4MCY - chains A and B of the 3 polymer chains in the assembly; structure by X-ray diffraction, 2.30 A resolution.

== Chain A ==
Protein: HLA class II histocompatibility antigen, DR alpha chain
Source organism: Homo sapiens
Notes: fragment: Extracellular Domain
UniProt: P01903 (DRA_HUMAN); residues 1-181 here correspond to UniProt positions 26-206 (UniProt number = residue number + 25)
Amino-acid sequence (189 residues; row label = number of the first residue in the row):
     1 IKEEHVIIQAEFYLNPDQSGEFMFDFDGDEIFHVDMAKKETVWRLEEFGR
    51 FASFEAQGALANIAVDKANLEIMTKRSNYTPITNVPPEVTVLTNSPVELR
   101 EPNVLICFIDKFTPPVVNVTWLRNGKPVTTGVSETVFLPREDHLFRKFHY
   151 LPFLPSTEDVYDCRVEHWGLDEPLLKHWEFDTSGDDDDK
Unresolved in the structure: 1-2, 182-189
Construct notes: expression tag (182-189)
Swiss-Prot annotation at these positions:
  - region: Glu179 to Asp181 (Connecting peptide)
  - site: Gln9 (Self- and pathogen-derived peptide antigen), Gly49 (Self-peptide antigen), Phe51 (Self- and pathogen-derived peptide antigen), Ala52 (Self-peptide antigen), Ser53 (Self- and pathogen-derived peptide antigen), Glu55 (Pathogen-derived peptide antigen), Asn62 (Self- and pathogen-derived peptide antigen), Asn69 (Pathogen-derived peptide antigen), Arg76 (Self- and pathogen-derived peptide antigen)
  - glycosylation (N-linked (GlcNAc...) asparagine): Asn78, Asn118
Cystine bridges: Cys107-Cys163
Covalent attachments: N-acetylglucosamine (NAG) linked to Asn78, Asn118

== Chain B ==
Protein: HLA class II histocompatibility antigen, DRB1-4 beta chain
Source organism: Homo sapiens
Notes: fragment: Extracellular Domain
UniProt: P13760 (2B14_HUMAN); residues 1-190 here correspond to UniProt positions 30-219 (UniProt number = residue number + 29)
Amino-acid sequence (200 residues; row label = number of the first residue in the row; numbers below 1 keep their minus sign (Gly-1 is residue -1)):
    -1 GSGDTRPRFLEQVKHECHFFNGTERVRFLDRYFYHQEEYVRFDSDVGEYR
    49 AVTELGRPDAEYWNSQKDLLEQKRAAVDTYCRHNYGVGESFTVQRRVYPE
    99 VTVYPAKTQPLQHHNLLVCSVNGFYPGSIEVRWFRNGQEEKTGVVSTGLI
   149 QNGDWTFQTLVMLETVPRSGEVYTCQVEHPSLTSPLTVEWRATGGDDDDK
Unresolved in the structure: -1 to 1, 191-198
Construct notes: expression tag (-1 to 0, 191-198)
Cystine bridges: Cys15-Cys79, Cys117-Cys173
Covalent attachments: N-acetylglucosamine (NAG) linked to Asn19
What the authors report for this chain:
  - contacts within the chain: Val11-His13 (hydrophobic contact), Phe26-Ala74, Asp28-Lys71 (salt bridge)
  - specificity-determining residues: Lys71

== Chain A / chain B interface ==
Contacting residue pairs (118; chain A residue first):
  Glu3(A) - His16(B)  salt bridge
  Glu3(A) - Phe17(B)
  Glu3(A) - Phe18(B)
  Glu4(A) - Phe17(B)  hydrogen bond (backbone-backbone)
  Glu4(A) - Asn19(B)
  Glu4(A) - Gly20(B)  hydrogen bond (side chain-backbone)
  His5(A) - Cys15(B)
  His5(A) - His16(B)
  His5(A) - Phe17(B)  hydrogen bond (backbone-backbone)
  His5(A) - Val91(B)
  Val6(A) - Cys15(B)
  Val6(A) - His16(B)
  Ile7(A) - His13(B)
  Ile7(A) - Glu14(B)
  Ile7(A) - Cys15(B)  hydrogen bond (backbone-backbone)
  Ile7(A) - Phe17(B)  hydrophobic
  Ile8(A) - His13(B)
  Ile8(A) - Glu14(B)
  Gln9(A) - Val11(B)
  Gln9(A) - Lys12(B)
  Gln9(A) - His13(B)  hydrogen bond (backbone-backbone)
  Gln9(A) - Tyr78(B)  hydrogen bond
  Ala10(A) - Val11(B)
  Glu11(A) - Gln10(B)
  Glu11(A) - Val11(B)  hydrogen bond (backbone-backbone)
  Glu11(A) - His13(B)  salt bridge
  Phe12(A) - Leu8(B)  hydrophobic
  Phe12(A) - Glu9(B)
  Tyr13(A) - Phe7(B)
  Tyr13(A) - Leu8(B)
  Tyr13(A) - Glu9(B)  hydrogen bond (backbone-backbone)
  Leu14(A) - Arg6(B)
  Leu14(A) - Phe7(B)
  Leu14(A) - Leu8(B)  hydrophobic
  Asn15(A) - Arg6(B)
  Asn15(A) - Phe7(B)  hydrogen bond (backbone-backbone)
  Pro16(A) - Arg4(B)
  Pro16(A) - Pro5(B)
  Pro16(A) - Arg6(B)
  Asp17(A) - Arg6(B)  salt bridge
  Phe24(A) - Tyr78(B)
  Phe24(A) - Asn82(B)
  Phe26(A) - Thr90(B)
  Phe26(A) - Val91(B)
  Phe26(A) - Tyr123(B)
  Phe26(A) - Trp153(B)  hydrophobic
  Asp27(A) - Gln149(B)
  Gly28(A) - Gln149(B)
  Asp29(A) - Tyr123(B)
  Asp29(A) - Gln149(B)  hydrogen bond
  Asp29(A) - Trp153(B)  hydrogen bond (side chain-backbone)
  Glu30(A) - Trp153(B)  hydrogen bond (backbone-side chain)
  Arg44(A) - Gly151(B)  hydrogen bond (side chain-backbone)
  Arg44(A) - Asp152(B)
  Arg44(A) - Trp153(B)
  Leu45(A) - Arg93(B)
  Leu45(A) - Trp153(B)  hydrophobic
  Phe48(A) - Phe89(B)  hydrophobic
  Phe48(A) - Trp153(B)
  Phe51(A) - Ser88(B)
  Phe51(A) - Phe89(B)  hydrophobic
  Ala52(A) - Val85(B)  hydrophobic
  Asn62(A) - His13(B)
  Asp66(A) - Glu9(B)
  Asp66(A) - Val11(B)
  Leu70(A) - Phe7(B)
  Leu70(A) - Leu8(B)
  Leu70(A) - Glu9(B)
  Leu70(A) - Tyr32(B)  hydrophobic
  Met73(A) - Glu9(B)
  Met73(A) - Tyr32(B)  hydrophobic
  Met73(A) - Tyr37(B)
  Met73(A) - Leu53(B)  hydrophobic
  Thr74(A) - Phe7(B)
  Thr74(A) - Tyr32(B)
  Arg76(A) - Leu53(B)  hydrogen bond (side chain-backbone)
  Arg76(A) - Asp57(B)  salt bridge
  Ser77(A) - Tyr32(B)  hydrogen bond
  Tyr79(A) - Phe7(B)
  Thr80(A) - Phe7(B)
  Thr80(A) - Tyr32(B)  hydrogen bond (backbone-side chain)
  Thr80(A) - His33(B)  hydrogen bond (backbone-side chain)
  Pro81(A) - Pro5(B)  hydrophobic
  Pro81(A) - Arg6(B)
  Pro81(A) - Phe7(B)  hydrophobic
  Pro81(A) - His33(B)  hydrogen bond (backbone-side chain)
  Ile82(A) - Arg6(B)  hydrogen bond (backbone-backbone)
  Ile82(A) - Leu8(B)  hydrophobic
  Ile82(A) - His33(B)  hydrogen bond (backbone-side chain)
  Leu92(A) - Gln156(B)
  Thr93(A) - Gln156(B)  hydrogen bond (backbone-side chain)
  Asn94(A) - Asn120(B)  hydrogen bond (backbone-side chain)
  Asn94(A) - Gln156(B)
  Ser95(A) - Asn120(B)
  Pro96(A) - Thr100(B)
  Pro96(A) - Ser118(B)
  Pro96(A) - Asn120(B)
  Ile106(A) - Asn150(B)
  Thr113(A) - Leu8(B)
  Thr113(A) - Gln34(B)
  Pro139(A) - Lys12(B)
  Arg140(A) - Lys12(B)  hydrogen bond (backbone-side chain)
  His143(A) - Gln10(B)  hydrogen bond (backbone-side chain)
  His143(A) - Lys12(B)  hydrogen bond
  His143(A) - Arg29(B)
  His143(A) - Phe31(B)
  His143(A) - Gln34(B)
  Leu144(A) - Gln34(B)
  Phe145(A) - Leu8(B)  hydrophobic
  Phe145(A) - Gln10(B)
  Arg146(A) - Gln149(B)
  Phe148(A) - Gln149(B)
  Phe148(A) - Asn150(B)
  Phe148(A) - Gly151(B)
  Tyr150(A) - Asn150(B)  hydrogen bond (side chain-backbone)
  Tyr150(A) - Gly151(B)
  Trp168(A) - Asp2(B)
  Trp168(A) - Arg6(B)
Also at the interface, not in a pair above, chain A (60 interface residues in all): Ile31, Asn69, Thr83, Val85, Pro114, Pro115, Asp142
Also at the interface, not in a pair above, chain B (49 interface residues in all): Tyr30, Pro56, Tyr83, Tyr102, Phe155

== In short ==
60 residues of chain A face 49 of chain B across their interface, with 26 hydrogen bonds and 4 salt bridges.
Among the polar pairs are Glu3(A)-His16(B), Glu11(A)-His13(B) and Asp17(A)-Arg6(B). N-acetylglucosamine is
covalently linked to Asn78(A) and Asn118(A). The paper reports the specificity determinant Lys71(B); contacts
within the chain involving His13(B), Val11(B) and Phe26(B) among others.
Here chain A is HLA class II histocompatibility antigen, DR alpha chain and chain B is HLA class II
histocompatibility antigen, DRB1-4 beta chain, both from Homo sapiens. Entry 4MCY (Immune Receptor) was
determined by X-ray diffraction together with 4MCZ, 4MD0, 4MD4, 4MD5, 4MDI and 4MDJ from the same study.
